Entry 8YEO (electron microscopy, 3.44 A resolution); this record covers chains J and C of the 12 polymer chains in the assembly.

== Chain J ==
Protein: Cas8f fusion with HNH
From: Selenomonas sp
Sequence (344 residues; each row starts with the number of its first residue):
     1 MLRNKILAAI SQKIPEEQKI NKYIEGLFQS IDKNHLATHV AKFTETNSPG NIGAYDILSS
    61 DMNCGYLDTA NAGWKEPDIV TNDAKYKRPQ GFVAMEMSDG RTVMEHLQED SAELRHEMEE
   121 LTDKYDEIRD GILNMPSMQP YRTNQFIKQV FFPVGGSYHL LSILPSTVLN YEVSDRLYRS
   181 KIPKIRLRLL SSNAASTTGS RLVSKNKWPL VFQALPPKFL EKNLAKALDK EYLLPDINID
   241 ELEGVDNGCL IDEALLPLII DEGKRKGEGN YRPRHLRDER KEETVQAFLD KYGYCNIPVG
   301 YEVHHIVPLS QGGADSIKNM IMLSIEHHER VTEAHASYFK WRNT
Disordered / not traced: 341-344

== Chain C ==
Molecule: 60-nt crRNA
From: Selenomonas sp
Sequence (60 nucleotides; row label = number of the first residue in the row):
     1 UUUAGAAGGA GAAGUCAUUU AAUAAGGCCA CUGUUAAAAA GUGUACCGCC GGAUAGGCGG

== Chain J / chain C interface ==
Contacting residue pairs (14; chain J residue first):
  Thr44(J) with U3(C), base contact
  Gln145(J) with A4(C), base contact; G5(C), hydrogen bond to the base
  Ile147(J) with A4(C), hydrogen bond to the base
  Lys148(J) with U3(C), hydrogen bond to the phosphate; A4(C), salt bridge to the phosphate; G5(C), base contact
  Gln149(J) with A4(C), hydrogen bond to the base
  Val150(J) with U2(C), phosphate contact; U3(C), phosphate contact
  Phe151(J) with U1(C), base contact; U2(C), hydrogen bond to the phosphate
  Tyr158(J) with U1(C), base contact
  Ile163(J) with U3(C), sugar contact
Other interface residues (no listed pair), chain J (10 interface residues in all): Phe146
Other interface residues (no listed pair), chain C (6 interface residues in all): A6

== Overview ==
Chain J and chain C form an interface of 10 and 6 residues respectively, with 5 hydrogen bonds and 1 salt
bridge. Among the polar pairs are Gln145(J)-G5(C), Ile147(J)-A4(C) and Gln149(J)-A4(C).
Chain J is Cas8f fusion with HNH and chain C is a 60-nt crRNA, both from Selenomonas sp; the structure, Type
I-FHNH Cascade-dsDNA R-loop complex, was determined by electron microscopy together with 8YDB, 8YH9 and 8YHA
from the same study.
